7BB6 - chains C and E of the 6 polymer chains in the assembly; structure by electron microscopy, 4.20 A resolution (low resolution: residue-level contacts below are approximate; hydrogen-bond / salt-bridge calls are withheld).

Chain C:
Molecule: Guanine nucleotide-binding protein G(I)/G(S)/G(T) subunit beta-1
Source organism: Homo sapiens
Reference sequence: P62873 (GBB1_HUMAN); residue numbers follow UniProt; this construct covers 2-340
Amino-acid sequence (371 residues; numbered -30 to 340; the number before each row is that of its first residue; numbers below 1 keep their minus sign (Met-30 is residue -30)):
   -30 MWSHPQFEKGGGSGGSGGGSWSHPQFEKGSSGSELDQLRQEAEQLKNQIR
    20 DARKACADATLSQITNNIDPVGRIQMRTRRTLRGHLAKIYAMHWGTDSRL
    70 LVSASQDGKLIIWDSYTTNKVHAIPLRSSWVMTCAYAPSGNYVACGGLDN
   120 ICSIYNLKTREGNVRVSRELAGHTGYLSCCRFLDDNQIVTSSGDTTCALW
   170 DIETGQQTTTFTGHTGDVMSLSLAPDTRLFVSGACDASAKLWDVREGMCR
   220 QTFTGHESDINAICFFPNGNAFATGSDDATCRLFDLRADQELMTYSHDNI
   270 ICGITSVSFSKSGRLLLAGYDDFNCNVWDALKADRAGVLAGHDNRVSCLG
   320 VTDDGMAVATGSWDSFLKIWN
Disordered / not traced: -30 to 1
Differences from the reference sequence: initiating methionine (-30); expression tag (-29 to 1)
UniProt features mapped onto this chain:
  - modified residue: Ser2 (N-acetylserine), His266 (Phosphohistidine)
  - natural variant: Leu30 (L30F: In MRD42; uncertain significance), Arg52 (R52G: In MRD42), Gly64 (G64V: In MRD42), Asp76 (D76E: In MRD42; D76G: In MRD42), Gly77 (G77S: In MRD42), Lys78 (K78R: In MRD42), Ile80 (I80N: In MRD42; I80T: In MRD42), His91 (H91R: In MRD42; uncertain significance), Ala92 (A92T: In MRD42), Pro94 (P94S: In MRD42), Leu95 (L95P: In MRD42), Arg96 (R96L: In MRD42), 5 further natural variant entries in UniProt

Chain E:
Molecule: Guanine nucleotide-binding protein G(s) subunit alpha isoforms short
Source organism: Homo sapiens
Reference sequence: P63092 (GNAS2_HUMAN); residues 1-394 here = UniProt positions 1-394
Amino-acid sequence (394 residues; each row starts with the number of its first residue):
     1 MGCLGNSKTEDQRNEEKAQREANKKIEKQLQKDKQVYRATHRLLLLGAGE
    51 SGKSTIVKQMRILHVNGFNGEGGEEDPQAARSNSDGEKATKVQDIKNNLK
   101 EAIETIVAAMSNLVPPVELANPENQFRVDYILSVMNVPDFDFPPEFYEHA
   151 KALWEDEGVRACYERSNEYQLIDCAQYFLDKIDVIKQADYVPSDQDLLRC
   201 RVLTSGIFETKFQVDKVNFHMFDVGGQRDERRKWIQCFNDVTAIIFVVAS
   251 SSYNMVIREDNQTNRLQEALNLFKSIWNNRWLRTISVILFLNKQDLLAEK
   301 VLAGKSKIEDYFPEFARYTTPEDATPEPGEDPRVTRAKYFIRDEFLRIST
   351 ASGDGRHYCYPHFTCAVDTENIRRVFNDCRDIIQRMHLRQYELL
Disordered / not traced: 1-10, 46-202, 250-262
What the authors report for this chain:
  - conformationally variable residues (side-chain flip): Leu394

Chain C / chain E interface:
Contacting residue pairs - 38 pairs, chain C then chain E:
  Leu55(C) - Leu30(E)
  Leu55(C) - Lys34(E)
  Lys57(C) - Cys237(E)
  Lys57(C) - Asn239(E)
  Lys57(C) - Asp240(E)
  Tyr59(C) - Cys237(E)
  Lys78(C) - Leu30(E)
  Lys78(C) - Asp33(E)
  Ile80(C) - Leu30(E)
  Asn88(C) - Asn23(E)
  Lys89(C) - Asn23(E)
  Lys89(C) - Ile26(E)
  Val90(C) - Ile26(E)
  His91(C) - Ile26(E)
  Ala92(C) - Ile26(E)
  Trp99(C) - Arg42(E)
  Trp99(C) - Ile207(E)
  Trp99(C) - Phe222(E)
  Trp99(C) - Phe238(E)
  Met101(C) - Lys233(E)
  Leu117(C) - Gly206(E)
  Leu117(C) - Val224(E)
  Leu117(C) - Trp234(E)
  Asp118(C) - Ser205(E)
  Asp118(C) - Gly206(E)
  Asn119(C) - Leu203(E)
  Arg129(C) - Ala22(E)
  Thr143(C) - Arg228(E)
  Tyr145(C) - Gln227(E)
  Asp163(C) - Arg228(E)
  Met188(C) - Lys233(E)
  Cys204(C) - Arg232(E)
  Asp228(C) - Arg232(E)
  Asn230(C) - Lys233(E)
  Asp246(C) - Lys233(E)
  Asp290(C) - Trp281(E)
  Arg314(C) - Gln236(E)
  Trp332(C) - Gln236(E)
Also at the interface, not in a pair above, chain C (32 interface residues in all): Gly53, Gly144, Gly162, Asp186, Ile270
Also at the interface, not in a pair above, chain E (32 interface residues in all): Gln19, Gln29, Tyr37, Glu209, Gly226, Glu230, Val241, Arg280

Summary:
Chain C and chain E each contribute 32 residues to their interface. From the paper: conformational variability
at Leu394(E).
Here chain C is Guanine nucleotide-binding protein G(I)/G(S)/G(T) subunit beta-1 and chain E is Guanine
nucleotide-binding protein G(s) subunit alpha isoforms short, both from Homo sapiens. Entry 7BB6
(AVP-V2R-Galphas-beta1-gamma2-Nb35 (L state)) was determined by electron microscopy (same publication as
7BB7).
